1K86 - chains A and B; structure by X-ray diffraction, 2.60 A resolution.

== Chain A (and B) ==
Molecule: caspase-7
From: Homo sapiens
Notes: EC 3.4.22.-; chain B of this document is another copy of the same molecule, construct and numbering; everything in this record applies to it too
UniProtKB: P55210 (CASP7_HUMAN); residue numbers follow UniProt; this construct covers 51-303
Amino-acid sequence (253 residues; row label = number of the first residue in the row):
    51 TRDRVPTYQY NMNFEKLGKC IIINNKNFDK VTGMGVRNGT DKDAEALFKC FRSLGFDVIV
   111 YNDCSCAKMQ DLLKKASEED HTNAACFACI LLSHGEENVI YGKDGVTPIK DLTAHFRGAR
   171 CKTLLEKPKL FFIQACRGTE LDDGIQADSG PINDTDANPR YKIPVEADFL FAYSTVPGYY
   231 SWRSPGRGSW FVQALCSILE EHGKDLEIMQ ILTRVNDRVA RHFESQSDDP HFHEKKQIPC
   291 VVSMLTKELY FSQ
Disordered / not traced: 51-56, 197-211
Sequence notes: engineered mutation Ala169 (Asp in P55210)
Curated features (UniProtKB/Swiss-Prot):
  - region: Lys76 to Arg87 (Loop L1), Arg187 to Gln196 (Loop L2), Val226 to Gly238 (Loop L3), Glu274 to Ile288 (Loop L4)
  - active site: His144, Cys186
  - site (Involved in allosteric regulation): Arg187, Tyr223
  - modified residue: Thr173 (Phosphothreonine), Arg233 (Microbial infection: ADP-riboxanated arginine), Ser239 (Phosphoserine)
  - mutagenesis: Thr173 (T173A: Abolished phosphorylation by PAK2; when associated with A-30 and A-239), Cys186 (C186A: Abolished thiol protease activity), Arg187 (R187K: Does not significantly affect thiol protease catalytic efficiency; R187M/A/G: Reduced thiol protease catalytic efficiency; R187W/N: Strongly reduced thiol protease catalytic efficiency), Asp192 (D192A: Strongly reduced thiol protease activity), Ile195 to Asp206 (In mutant II; prevents cleavage of loop L2 region; retains significant thiol protease activity), Ile195 to Gly200 (In mutant III; prevents cleavage of loop L2 region; abolished thiol protease activity), Asp198 to Asp204 (In mutant IV; prevents cleavage of loop L2 region; retains significant thiol protease activity), Asp198 (D198A: Strongly reduced cleavage and activation by initiator caspases. Abolished cleavage and activation by initiator caspases; when associated with A-206. In P7-D2A mutant ...), Asp206 (D206A: Reduced cleavage and activation by initiator caspases. Abolished cleavage and activation by initiator caspases; when associated with A-198), Tyr223 (Y223A/F/W/D/E: Does not significantly affect thiol protease catalytic efficiency), Tyr229 (Y229W: Strongly reduced thiol protease catalytic efficiency), Tyr230 to Ser234 (In esCasp-7 V3 mutant; promotes specificity toward alternate peptides with VEID, YVAD, WEHD, LETD or LEHD sequence; when associated with C-276. In esCasp-7 V4 mutant ...), 5 further mutagenesis entries in UniProt
From the paper describing this entry:
  - catalytic residues: Cys186 (citing earlier work)
  - post-translational modification sites: Asp198 (citing earlier work)

== How chain A and chain B interact ==
Contacting residue pairs (48; chain A residue first):
  Tyr58(A) - Arg264(B)
  Glu176(A) - Arg271(B)  salt bridge
  Ile195(A) - Ala169(B)  hydrophobic
  Ile195(A) - Leu175(B)  hydrophobic
  Lys212(A) - Val226(B)
  Lys212(A) - Pro227(B)
  Lys212(A) - Cys290(B)  hydrogen bond
  Val215(A) - Val226(B)  hydrophobic
  Val215(A) - Tyr229(B)
  Glu216(A) - Ile288(B)
  Ala217(A) - Ile288(B)  hydrophobic
  Val226(A) - Val215(B)  hydrophobic
  Pro227(A) - Lys212(B)
  Pro227(A) - Val215(B)
  Tyr229(A) - Arg167(B)  hydrogen bond
  Tyr229(A) - Val215(B)  hydrogen bond (side chain-backbone)
  Met259(A) - Met259(B)  hydrophobic
  Gln260(A) - Glu298(B)  hydrogen bond
  Thr263(A) - Leu295(B)
  Thr263(A) - Thr296(B)
  Thr263(A) - Lys297(B)
  Arg264(A) - Tyr58(B)
  Asn266(A) - Ser293(B)
  Asn266(A) - Leu295(B)  hydrogen bond (side chain-backbone)
  Asp267(A) - Thr296(B)
  Ile288(A) - Val215(B)
  Ile288(A) - Glu216(B)
  Cys290(A) - Val292(B)  hydrophobic
  Cys290(A) - Met294(B)  hydrophobic
  Val291(A) - Val291(B)
  Val291(A) - Val292(B)
  Val291(A) - Ser293(B)  hydrogen bond (backbone-backbone)
  Val292(A) - Val291(B)
  Ser293(A) - Asn266(B)
  Ser293(A) - Cys290(B)
  Ser293(A) - Val291(B)  hydrogen bond (backbone-backbone)
  Met294(A) - Val226(B)  hydrophobic
  Met294(A) - Asn266(B)
  Met294(A) - Ile288(B)  hydrophobic
  Met294(A) - Pro289(B)
  Met294(A) - Cys290(B)  hydrophobic
  Leu295(A) - Thr263(B)
  Leu295(A) - Asn266(B)  hydrogen bond (backbone-side chain)
  Thr296(A) - Thr263(B)
  Thr296(A) - Asp267(B)
  Lys297(A) - Thr263(B)
  Lys297(A) - Asp267(B)  salt bridge
  Glu298(A) - Gln260(B)  hydrogen bond
Also at the interface, not in a pair above, chain A (30 interface residues in all): Gln196, Pro214, Ala270, Pro289
Also at the interface, not in a pair above, chain B (32 interface residues in all): Gly168, Glu176, Ala217, Ala270

== Overview ==
The interface between chain A and chain B involves 30 residues on one side and 32 on the other; the contacts
include 9 hydrogen bonds and 2 salt bridges. Among the polar pairs are Glu176(A)-Arg271(B),
Lys297(A)-Asp267(B) and Lys212(A)-Cys290(B). From the paper: the catalytic residue Cys186(A); a modification
site at Asp198(A).
Chain A and chain B are both caspase-7 (Homo sapiens); the structure, Crystal structure of caspase-7, was
determined by X-ray diffraction, deposited together with 1K88.
